PDB entry 5VOX | electron microscopy, 6.80 A resolution (low resolution: residue-level contacts below are approximate; hydrogen-bond / salt-bridge calls are withheld) | chains R and a of the 33 polymer chains in the assembly

== Chain R ==
Molecule: V-type proton ATPase subunit c''
Organism: Saccharomyces cerevisiae (strain ATCC 204508 / S288c)
UniProt: P23968 (VATO_YEAST); numbering as in UniProt (aligned over 1-213)
Sequence (213 residues; each row starts with the number of its first residue):
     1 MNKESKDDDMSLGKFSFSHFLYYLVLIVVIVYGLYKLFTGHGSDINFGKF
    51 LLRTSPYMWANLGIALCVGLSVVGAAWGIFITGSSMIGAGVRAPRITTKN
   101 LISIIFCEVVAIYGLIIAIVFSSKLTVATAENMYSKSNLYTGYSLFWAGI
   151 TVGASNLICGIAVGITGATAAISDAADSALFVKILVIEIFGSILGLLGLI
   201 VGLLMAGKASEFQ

== Chain a ==
Molecule: V-type proton ATPase subunit c
Organism: Saccharomyces cerevisiae (strain ATCC 204508 / S288c)
UniProt: P25515 (VATL1_YEAST); residue numbers follow UniProt; this construct covers 1-160
Sequence (160 residues; numbered 1 to 160; the number before each row is that of its first residue):
     1 MTELCPVYAPFFGAIGCASAIIFTSLGAAYGTAKSGVGICATCVLRPDLL
    51 FKNIVPVIMAGIIAIYGLVVSVLVCYSLGQKQALYTGFIQLGAGLSVGLS
   101 GLAAGFAIGIVGDAGVRGSSQQPRLFVGMILILIFAEVLGLYGLIVALLL
   151 NSRATQDVVC
Unresolved in the structure: 1-10, 159-160

== Chain R / chain a interface ==
Residue-residue contacts - 6 pairs, chain R then chain a:
  Ala-65(R) with Gly-92(a)
  Gly-69(R) with Ser-96(a)
  Ala-76(R) with Ala-103(a)
  Ile-87(R) with Ala-114(a)
  Thr-126(R) with Arg-153(a)
  Val-127(R) with Tyr-85(a)
Also at the interface, not in a pair above, chain R (9 interface residues in all): Asn-61, Val-73, Phe-80
Also at the interface, not in a pair above, chain a (10 interface residues in all): Phe-88, Leu-99, Ala-107, Gly-118

== Summary ==
The interface between chain R and chain a involves 9 residues on one side and 10 on the other.
Chain R is V-type proton ATPase subunit c'' and chain a is V-type proton ATPase subunit c, both from
Saccharomyces cerevisiae (strain ATCC 204508 / S288c); the structure, Yeast V-ATPase in complex with
Legionella pneumophila effector SidK (rotational state 1), was determined by electron microscopy (same
publication as 5VOZ, 5VOY, 5UF5 and 5UFK).
